Entry 1N5Y (X-ray diffraction, 3.10 A resolution); this record covers chains B and L of the 6 polymer chains in the assembly.

== Chain B ==
Protein: Reverse transcriptase
Organism: Human immunodeficiency virus 1
Notes: EC 2.7.7.49
UniProtKB: P03366 (POL_HV1B1); residues 1-430 here correspond to UniProt positions 168-597 (UniProt number = residue number + 167)
Sequence (430 residues; numbered 1 to 430; the number before each row is that of its first residue):
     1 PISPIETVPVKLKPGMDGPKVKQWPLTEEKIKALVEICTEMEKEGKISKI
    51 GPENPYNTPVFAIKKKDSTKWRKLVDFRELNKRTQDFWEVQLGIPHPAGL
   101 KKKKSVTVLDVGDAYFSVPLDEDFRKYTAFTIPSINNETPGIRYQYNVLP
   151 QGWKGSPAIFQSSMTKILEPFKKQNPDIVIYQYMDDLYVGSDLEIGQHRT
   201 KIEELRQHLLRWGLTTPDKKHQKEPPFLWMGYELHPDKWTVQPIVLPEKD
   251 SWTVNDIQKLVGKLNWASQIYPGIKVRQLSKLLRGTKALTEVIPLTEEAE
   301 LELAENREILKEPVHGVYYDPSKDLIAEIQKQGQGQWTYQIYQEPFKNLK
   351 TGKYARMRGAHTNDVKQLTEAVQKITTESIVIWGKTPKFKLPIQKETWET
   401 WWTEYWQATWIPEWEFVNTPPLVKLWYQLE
Unresolved in the structure: 430
Sequence notes: engineered mutation Ser-280 (Cys447 in P03366)

== Chain L ==
Protein: monoclonal antibody (light chain)
Organism: Mus musculus
Notes: fragment: fab 28; antibody fragment or engineered binder
Sequence (211 residues; each row starts with the number of its first residue):
     1 DIQMTQTTSSLSASLGDRVTISCSASQDISSYLNWYQQKPEGTVKLLIYY
    51 TSSLHSGVPSRFSGSGSGTDYSLTISNLEPEDIATYYCQQYSKFPWTFGG
   101 GTKLEIKRADAAPTVSIFPPSSEQLTSGGASVVCFLNNFYPKDINVKWKI
   151 DGSERQNGVLNSWTDQDSKDSTYSMSSTLTLTKDEYERHNSYTCEATHKT
   201 STSPIVKSFNR
Disulfides: Cys-23/Cys-88, Cys-134/Cys-194

== Chain B / chain L interface ==
Contacting residue pairs (8; chain B residue first):
  Lys-223(B) / Phe-94(L)
  Glu-224(B) / Ser-92(L)
  Glu-224(B) / Lys-93(L)
  Glu-224(B) / Phe-94(L)  hydrogen bond (side chain-backbone)
  Pro-225(B) / Tyr-32(L)  hydrophobic
  Pro-225(B) / Tyr-91(L)
  Pro-225(B) / Ser-92(L)
  Pro-226(B) / Tyr-32(L)
Interface residues without a listed pair, chain B (5 interface residues in all): Phe-227

== In short ==
Chain B and chain L each contribute 5 residues to their interface; the contacts include 1 hydrogen bond. Its
one hydrogen-bonded contact is Glu-224(B)/Phe-94(L).
Here chain B is Reverse transcriptase (Human immunodeficiency virus 1) and chain L is monoclonal antibody
(light chain) (Mus musculus). Entry 1N5Y (HIV-1 Reverse Transcriptase Crosslinked to Post-Translocation
AZTMP-Terminated DNA (Complex P)) was determined by X-ray diffraction together with 1N6Q from the same study.
